3DIW - chains A and C; structure by X-ray diffraction, 2.10 A resolution.

[Chain A]
Molecule: Tax1-binding protein 3
From: Mus musculus
Reference sequence: Q9DBG9 (TX1B3_MOUSE); residue numbers follow UniProt; this construct covers 1-124
Sequence (124 residues; numbered 1 to 124; the number before each row is that of its first residue):
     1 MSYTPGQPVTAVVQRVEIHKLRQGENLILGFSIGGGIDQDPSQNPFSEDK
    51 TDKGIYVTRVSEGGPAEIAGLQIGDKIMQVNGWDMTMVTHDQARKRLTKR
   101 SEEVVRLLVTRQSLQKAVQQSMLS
Disordered / not traced: 1-7, 116-124
Curated features (UniProtKB/Swiss-Prot):
  - modified residue: Ser-2 (N-acetylserine), Ser-61 (Phosphoserine)

[Chain C]
Molecule: decameric peptide form Catenin beta-1
Notes: fragment: C-terminal domain
Reference sequence: P35222 (CTNB1_HUMAN); numbering as in UniProt (aligned over 772-781)
Sequence (10 residues; row label = number of the first residue in the row):
   772 NQLAWFDTDL
Disordered / not traced: 772
Curated features (UniProtKB/Swiss-Prot):
  - region: Asn-772 to Leu-781 (Interaction with SCRIB)

[Chain A / chain C interface]
Residue-residue contacts (35):
  Ile-28(A) with Leu-781(C)
  Leu-29(A) with Leu-781(C), hydrogen bond (backbone-backbone)
  Gly-30(A) with Leu-781(C), hydrogen bond (backbone-backbone)
  Phe-31(A) with Asp-780(C); Leu-781(C), hydrogen bond (backbone-backbone)
  Ser-32(A) with Thr-779(C); Asp-780(C), hydrogen bond
  Ile-33(A) with Phe-777(C); Asp-778(C); Thr-779(C), hydrogen bond (backbone-backbone); Leu-781(C), hydrophobic
  Gly-34(A) with Trp-776(C); Phe-777(C); Asp-778(C)
  Gly-35(A) with Trp-776(C); Phe-777(C)
  Asp-38(A) with Leu-774(C)
  Gln-39(A) with Leu-774(C); Ala-775(C); Trp-776(C); Phe-777(C), hydrogen bond (side chain-backbone)
  Asp-40(A) with Leu-774(C), hydrogen bond (backbone-backbone); Trp-776(C)
  Gln-43(A) with Ala-775(C); Trp-776(C), hydrogen bond (side chain-backbone)
  Asn-44(A) with Trp-776(C)
  Pro-45(A) with Trp-776(C)
  Thr-58(A) with Trp-776(C); Asp-778(C), hydrogen bond
  Arg-59(A) with Asp-778(C); Asp-780(C), salt bridge
  His-90(A) with Phe-777(C); Thr-779(C), hydrogen bond
  Arg-94(A) with Thr-779(C)
  Leu-97(A) with Leu-781(C), hydrophobic
Other interface residues (no listed pair), chain A (24 interface residues in all): Leu-27, Pro-41, Phe-46, Tyr-56, Thr-98

[Summary]
Chain A and chain C form an interface of 24 and 8 residues respectively; the contacts include 10 hydrogen
bonds and 1 salt bridge. Polar contacts include Arg-59(A)/Asp-780(C), Gly-30(A)/Leu-781(C) and
Ser-32(A)/Asp-780(C).
Chain A is Tax1-binding protein 3 (Mus musculus) and chain C is decameric peptide form Catenin beta-1; the
structure, c-terminal beta-catenin bound TIP-1 structure, was determined by X-ray diffraction together with
3DJ1 and 3DJ3 from the same study.
